Entry 6J6Q (electron microscopy, 3.70 A resolution); this record covers chains A and B of the 42 polymer chains in the assembly.

# Chain A
Name: Pre-mRNA-splicing factor 8
Organism: Saccharomyces cerevisiae (strain ATCC 204508 / S288c)
UniProt: P33334 (PRP8_YEAST); numbering as in UniProt (aligned over 1-2413)
Chain sequence (2413 residues; numbered 1 to 2413; the number before each row is that of its first residue):
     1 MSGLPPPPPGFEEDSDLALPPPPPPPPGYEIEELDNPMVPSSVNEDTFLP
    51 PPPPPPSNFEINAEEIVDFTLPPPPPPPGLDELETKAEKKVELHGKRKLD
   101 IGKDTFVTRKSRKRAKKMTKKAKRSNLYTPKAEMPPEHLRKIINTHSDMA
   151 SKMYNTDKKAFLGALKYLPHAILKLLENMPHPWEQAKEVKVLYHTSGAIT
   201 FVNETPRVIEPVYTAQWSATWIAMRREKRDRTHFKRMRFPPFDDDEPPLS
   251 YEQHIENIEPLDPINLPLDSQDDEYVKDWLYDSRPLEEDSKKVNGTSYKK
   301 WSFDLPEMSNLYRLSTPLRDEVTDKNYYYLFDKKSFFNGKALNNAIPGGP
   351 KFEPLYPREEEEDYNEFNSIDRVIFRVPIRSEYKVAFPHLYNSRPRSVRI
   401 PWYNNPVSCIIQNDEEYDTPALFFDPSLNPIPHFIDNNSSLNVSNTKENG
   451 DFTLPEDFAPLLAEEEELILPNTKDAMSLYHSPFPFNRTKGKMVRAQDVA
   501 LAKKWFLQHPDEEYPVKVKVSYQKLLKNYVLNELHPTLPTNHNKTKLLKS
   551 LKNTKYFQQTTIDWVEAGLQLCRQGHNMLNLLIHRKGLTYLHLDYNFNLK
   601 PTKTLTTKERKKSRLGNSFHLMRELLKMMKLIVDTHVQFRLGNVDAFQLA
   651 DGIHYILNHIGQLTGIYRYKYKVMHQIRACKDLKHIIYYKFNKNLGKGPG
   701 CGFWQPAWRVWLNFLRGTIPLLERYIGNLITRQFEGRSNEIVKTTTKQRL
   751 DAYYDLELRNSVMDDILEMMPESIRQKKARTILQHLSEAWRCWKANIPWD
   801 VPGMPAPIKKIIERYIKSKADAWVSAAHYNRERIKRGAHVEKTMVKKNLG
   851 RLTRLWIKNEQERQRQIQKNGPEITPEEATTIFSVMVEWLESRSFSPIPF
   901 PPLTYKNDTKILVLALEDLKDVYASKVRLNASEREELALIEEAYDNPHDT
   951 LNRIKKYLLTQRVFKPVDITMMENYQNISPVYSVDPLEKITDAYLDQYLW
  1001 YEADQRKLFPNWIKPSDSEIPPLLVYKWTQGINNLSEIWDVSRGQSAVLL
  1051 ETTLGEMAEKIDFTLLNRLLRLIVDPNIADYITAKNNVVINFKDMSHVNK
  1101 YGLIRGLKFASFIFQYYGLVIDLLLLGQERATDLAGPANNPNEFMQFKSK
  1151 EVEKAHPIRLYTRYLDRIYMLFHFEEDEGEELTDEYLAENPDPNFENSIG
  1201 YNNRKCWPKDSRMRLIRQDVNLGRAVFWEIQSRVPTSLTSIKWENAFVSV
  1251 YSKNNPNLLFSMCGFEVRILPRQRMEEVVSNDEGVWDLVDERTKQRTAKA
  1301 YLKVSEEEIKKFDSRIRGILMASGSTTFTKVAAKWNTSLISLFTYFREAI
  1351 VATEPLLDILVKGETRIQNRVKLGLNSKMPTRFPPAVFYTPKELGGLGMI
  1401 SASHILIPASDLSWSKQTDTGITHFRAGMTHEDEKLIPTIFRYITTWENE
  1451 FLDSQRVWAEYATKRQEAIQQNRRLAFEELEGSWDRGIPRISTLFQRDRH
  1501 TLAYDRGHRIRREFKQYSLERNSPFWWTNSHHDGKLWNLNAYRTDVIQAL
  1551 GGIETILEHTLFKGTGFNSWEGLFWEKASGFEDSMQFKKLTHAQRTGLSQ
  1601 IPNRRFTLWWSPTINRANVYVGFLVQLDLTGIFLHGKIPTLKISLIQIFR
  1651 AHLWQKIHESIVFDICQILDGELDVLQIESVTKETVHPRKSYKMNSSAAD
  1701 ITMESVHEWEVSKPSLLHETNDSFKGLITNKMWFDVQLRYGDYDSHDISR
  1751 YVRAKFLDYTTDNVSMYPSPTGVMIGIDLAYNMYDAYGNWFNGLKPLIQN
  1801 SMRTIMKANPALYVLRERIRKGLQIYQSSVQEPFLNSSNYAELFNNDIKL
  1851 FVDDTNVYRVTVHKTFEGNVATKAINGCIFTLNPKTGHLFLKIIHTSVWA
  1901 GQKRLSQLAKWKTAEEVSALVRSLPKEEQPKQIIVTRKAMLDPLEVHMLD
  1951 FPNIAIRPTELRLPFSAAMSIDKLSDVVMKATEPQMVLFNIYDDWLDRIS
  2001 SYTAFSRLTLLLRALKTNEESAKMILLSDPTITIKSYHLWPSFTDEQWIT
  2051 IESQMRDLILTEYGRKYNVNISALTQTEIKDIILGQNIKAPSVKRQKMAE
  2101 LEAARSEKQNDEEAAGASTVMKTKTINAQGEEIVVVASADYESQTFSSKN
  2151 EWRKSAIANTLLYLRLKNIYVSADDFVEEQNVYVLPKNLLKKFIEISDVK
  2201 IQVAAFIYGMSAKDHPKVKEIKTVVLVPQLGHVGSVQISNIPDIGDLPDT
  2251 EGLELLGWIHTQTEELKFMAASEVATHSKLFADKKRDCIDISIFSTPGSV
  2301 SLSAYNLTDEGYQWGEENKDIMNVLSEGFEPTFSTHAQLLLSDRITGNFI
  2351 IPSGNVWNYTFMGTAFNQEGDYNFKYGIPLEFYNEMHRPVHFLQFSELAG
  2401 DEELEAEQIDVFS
Not modelled in the structure: 1-126, 435-449, 1578-1598, 1830-1839, 2086-2413
Swiss-Prot annotation at these positions:
  - region: Met1585 to Leu1598 (Important for branch point selection)
  - mutagenesis: His1658 (H1658S: No effect on viability), Glu1684 (E1684Q: No effect on viability), His1687 (H1687S: No effect on viability), Asp1700 (D1700N: No effect on viability), Asp1735 (D1735N: No effect on viability), Asp1853 (D1853A: Alters protein folding. Severely impaired growth. Strongly reduced growth at 35 degrees Celsius; when associated with A-1854; D1853N: Reduced growth at 30 degrees Celsius ...), Asp1854 (D1854A: Reduced growth at 30 degrees Celsius. Strongly reduced growth at 16 degrees Celsius. Strongly reduced growth at 35 degrees Celsius; when associated with A-1853 ...), Thr1855 (T1855A: Reduced growth at 30 degrees Celsius. Strongly reduced growth at 16 degrees Celsius), Thr1936 (T1936A: Reduced growth at 30 degrees Celsius. Strongly reduced growth at 16 degrees Celsius), Arg1937 (R1937K: Severely impaired growth. Reduced growth at 30 degrees Celsius. Strongly reduced growth at 16 degrees Celsius)
Residues lining bound ligands: inositol hexakisphosphate (IHP): Lys228, Arg236, Lys517, His659, Lys684, His685, Tyr688, Tyr689, Asn692, Lys697, Gly698

# Chain B
Molecule: UBC4 pre-mRNA
Sequence (246 nucleotides; row label = number of the first residue in the row; numbers below 1 keep their minus sign (G-130 is residue -130)):
  -130 GAGAGAUUCCGUACACCAUCAGGGUACGAGCUAGCCCAUGGCGUACACCA
   -80 UCAGGGUACGACUAGUAGAUCUCGUACACCAUCAGGGUACGGAAUUCUCU
   -30 AGAGUGUCGACGAACUAAGUGAUCUAGAAAGGUAUGUCUAAAGUUAUGGC
    20 CACGUUUCAAAUGCGUGCUUUUUUUUUAAAACUUAUGCUCUUAUUUACUA
    70 ACAAAAUCAACAUGCUAUUGAACUAGAGAUCCACCUACUUCAUGUU
Not modelled in the structure: -130 to -13, 16-50, 80-115
Ion coordination: Mg2+: G0 (shared with 1 residue of chain E)
Reported in the primary citation:
  - Mg2+ coordination: G1
  - contacts within the chain: U2-A70, G1-A70 (pi stacking)
  - conformationally variable residues: G1

# Chain A / chain B interface
Contacting residue pairs (73; chain A residue first):
  Pro347(A) with G-10(B), base contact
  Lys351(A) with A-9(B), phosphate contact; U-8(B), phosphate contact
  Val516(A) with A-9(B), phosphate contact
  Val520(A) with C-7(B), phosphate contact
  Gln523(A) with U-8(B), hydrogen bond to the phosphate
  Lys524(A) with U-6(B), salt bridge to the phosphate
  Thr607(A) with U2(B), hydrogen bond to the phosphate; A3(B), phosphate contact
  Lys608(A) with U4(B), salt bridge to the phosphate; G5(B), salt bridge to the phosphate
  Arg610(A) with U2(B), salt bridge to the phosphate
  Lys611(A) with U2(B), salt bridge to the phosphate; A3(B), phosphate contact; U4(B), salt bridge to the phosphate
  Arg614(A) with A-1(B), salt bridge to the phosphate; G0(B), salt bridge to the phosphate
  Tyr667(A) with G-4(B), phosphate contact; A-3(B), hydrogen bond to the phosphate
  Arg668(A) with G-4(B), hydrogen bond to the base; A-3(B), salt bridge to the phosphate
  Tyr671(A) with A-5(B), phosphate contact; G-4(B), stacking on the base
  Met674(A) with A-5(B), sugar contact
  Arg678(A) with A-5(B), hydrogen bond to the base
  Ser925(A) with U76(B), phosphate contact; C77(B), hydrogen bond to the phosphate
  Lys926(A) with U76(B), hydrogen bond to the phosphate
  Arg928(A) with A75(B), salt bridge to the phosphate
  Met972(A) with A74(B), base contact
  Ala1322(A) with A72(B), phosphate contact; A73(B), phosphate contact
  Gly1324(A) with A72(B), sugar contact
  Ser1325(A) with A72(B), hydrogen bond to the sugar
  Thr1326(A) with A72(B), sugar contact
  Lys1330(A) with A75(B), base contact
  Ala1333(A) with A75(B), base contact
  Lys1334(A) with A75(B), base contact
  Thr1337(A) with U76(B), base contact; C77(B), sugar contact
  Asn1376(A) with G-4(B), sugar contact
  Ser1377(A) with G-4(B), hydrogen bond to the phosphate
  Lys1378(A) with A-5(B), sugar contact; G-4(B), hydrogen bond to the phosphate
  Met1379(A) with A-5(B), phosphate contact; G-4(B), hydrogen bond to the phosphate
  Pro1380(A) with U-6(B), base contact; A-5(B), base contact
  His1424(A) with A-9(B), base contact
  Thr1430(A) with C-7(B), base contact
  Arg1521(A) with A74(B), hydrogen bond to the sugar; A75(B), hydrogen bond to the phosphate; U76(B), salt bridge to the phosphate
  Asn1522(A) with U76(B), phosphate contact; C77(B), phosphate contact
  Ser1523(A) with C77(B), phosphate contact
  Pro1524(A) with U76(B), sugar contact
  Lys1535(A) with A78(B), hydrogen bond to the phosphate; A79(B), salt bridge to the phosphate
  Gln1600(A) with A75(B), base contact
  Tyr1620(A) with A-5(B), stacking on the base
  Val1621(A) with A-5(B), sugar contact
  Gly1636(A) with A-3(B), phosphate contact
  Lys1637(A) with A-3(B), hydrogen bond to the phosphate; A-2(B), salt bridge to the phosphate
  Arg1650(A) with U64(B), base contact
  Glu1817(A) with U64(B), phosphate contact
  Lys1821(A) with U64(B), sugar contact
  Arg1904(A) with U60(B), hydrogen bond to the phosphate
  Ser1906(A) with U60(B), phosphate contact; U61(B), hydrogen bond to the phosphate
  Ala1939(A) with A62(B), sugar contact; U63(B), phosphate contact
Also at the interface, not in a pair above, chain A (61 interface residues in all): Lys842, Met1321, His1431, Glu1520, Phe1525, Ser1530, Phe1623, Lys1903, Gln1907, Lys1938
Also at the interface, not in a pair above, chain B (30 interface residues in all): G1, C71

# In short
Chain A and chain B form an interface of 61 and 30 residues respectively, with 17 hydrogen bonds, 13 salt
bridges and 2 aromatic stacking contacts. Polar contacts include Arg668(A)-G-4(B), Arg678(A)-A-5(B) and
Ser1325(A)-A72(B). Chain A binds inositol hexakisphosphate. From the paper: Mg2+ coordination by G1(B);
conformational variability at G1(B).
Chain A is Pre-mRNA-splicing factor 8 (Saccharomyces cerevisiae (strain ATCC 204508 / S288c)) and chain B is
UBC4 pre-mRNA; the structure, Cryo-EM structure of the yeast B*-b2 complex at an average resolution of 3.7
angstrom, was determined by electron microscopy, deposited together with 6J6G, 6J6H and 6J6N.
